Entry 4XHJ (X-ray diffraction, 3.16 A resolution); this record covers chains B and D of the 4 polymer chains in the assembly.

[Chain B]
Molecule: Envelope glycoprotein L
Source organism: Human herpesvirus 3 strain Oka vaccine
UniProt: Q9J3N1 (GL_VZVO); residues 23-160 here = UniProt positions 23-160
Sequence (138 residues; numbered 23 to 160; the number before each row is that of its first residue):
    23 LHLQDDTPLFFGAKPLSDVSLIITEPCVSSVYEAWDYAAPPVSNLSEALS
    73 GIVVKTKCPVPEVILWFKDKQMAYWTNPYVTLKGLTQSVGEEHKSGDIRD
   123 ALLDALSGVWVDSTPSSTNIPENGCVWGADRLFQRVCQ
Unresolved in the structure: 23-28
Disulfides: Cys49-Cys80, Cys147-Cys159
Covalent attachments: glycan linked to Asn66

[Chain D]
Molecule: Fab-RC heavy chain
Source organism: Homo sapiens
Notes: antibody fragment or engineered binder
Sequence (282 residues; row label = number of the first residue in the row; numbers below 1 keep their minus sign (Met-18 is residue -18)):
   -18 MEFGLSWVFLVAILEGVHCQVQLVQSGAEMKKPGASVKVSCKASGYTFIG
    32 YHLHWVRQAPGQGLEWMGWINPNSGETNYAQKFQDWVTMTRDTSINTAYM
    82 ELRLRSDDTAVYYCARGGMTMVRGVMMDWGQGTLVTVSSASTKGPSVFPL
   132 APSSKSTSGGTAALGCLVKDYFPEPVTVSWNSGALTSGVHTFPAVLQSSG
   182 LYSLSSVVTVPSSSLGTQTYICNVNHKPSNTKVDKRVEPKSCDKGSENLY
   232 FQGSWSHPQFEKGGGSGGGSGGGSWSHPQFEK
Unresolved in the structure: -18 to 0, 134-143, 193-199, 225-263
Disulfides: Cys22-Cys95, Cys147-Cys203

[Interface between chain B and chain D]
Contacting residue pairs - 11 pairs, chain B then chain D:
  Trp132(B) with Tyr32(D)
  Val133(B) with Val2(D), hydrophobic; Tyr27(D), hydrophobic; Thr28(D), hydrogen bond (backbone-backbone); Tyr32(D)
  Asp134(B) with Gly26(D); Tyr27(D); Thr28(D), hydrogen bond (backbone-side chain)
  Ser135(B) with Thr28(D), hydrogen bond (backbone-side chain)
  Pro137(B) with Ile30(D), hydrophobic; Gly31(D)
Also at the interface, not in a pair above, chain B (6 interface residues in all): Thr136
Also at the interface, not in a pair above, chain D (8 interface residues in all): Arg97

[Summary]
The interface between chain B and chain D involves 6 residues on one side and 8 on the other; the contacts
include 3 hydrogen bonds. Polar pairs include Asp134(B)-Thr28(D), Ser135(B)-Thr28(D) and Val133(B)-Thr28(D).
Here chain B is Envelope glycoprotein L (Human herpesvirus 3 strain Oka vaccine) and chain D is Fab-RC heavy
chain (Homo sapiens). Entry 4XHJ (gHgL of Varicella-zoster virus in complex with human neutralizing
antibodies) was determined by X-ray diffraction (same publication as 4XI5).
